1TO1 - chains E and I; structure by X-ray diffraction, 1.68 A resolution.

Chain E:
Name: Subtilisin BPN'
From: Bacillus amyloliquefaciens
Notes: EC 3.4.21.62; engineered mutation(s): C-terminal 6-His tag
Reference sequence: P00782 (SUBT_BACAM); residues 1-275 here correspond to UniProt positions 108-382 (UniProt number = residue number + 107)
Amino-acid sequence (281 residues; numbered 1 to 281; the number before each row is that of its first residue):
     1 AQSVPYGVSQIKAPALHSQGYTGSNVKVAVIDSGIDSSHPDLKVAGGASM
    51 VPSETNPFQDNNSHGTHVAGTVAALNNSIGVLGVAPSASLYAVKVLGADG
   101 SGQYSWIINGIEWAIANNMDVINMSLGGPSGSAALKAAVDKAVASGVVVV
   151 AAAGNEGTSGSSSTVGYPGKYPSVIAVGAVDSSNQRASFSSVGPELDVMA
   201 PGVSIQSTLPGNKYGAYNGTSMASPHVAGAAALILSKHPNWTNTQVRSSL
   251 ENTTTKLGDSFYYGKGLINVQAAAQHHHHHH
Differences from the reference sequence: expression tag (276-281)
Metal / ion sites: Ca2+: Gln2, Asp41, Leu75, Asn77, Ile79, Val81; Na+: Gly169, Tyr171, Val174

Chain I:
Name: chymotrypsin inhibitor 2
From: Hordeum vulgare subsp. vulgare
Reference sequence: Q40059 (Q40059_HORVU); residues 21-83 here correspond to UniProt positions 22-84 (UniProt number = residue number + 1)
Amino-acid sequence (64 residues; numbered 20 to 83; the number before each row is that of its first residue):
    20 MKTEWPELVGKSVEEAKKVILQDKPAAQIIVLPVGTIVTMEARIDRVRLF
    70 VDRLDNIAQVPRVG
Differences from the reference sequence: initiating methionine (20); engineered mutation Ala61 (Tyr62 in Q40059)

Interface between chain E and chain I:
Contacting residue pairs (43):
  His64(E) - Thr58(I)
  His64(E) - Met59(I)
  His64(E) - Glu60(I)
  Leu96(E) - Ile56(I)
  Leu96(E) - Thr58(I)
  Asp99(E) - Ile49(I)
  Asp99(E) - Leu51(I)
  Gly100(E) - Ile56(I)
  Gly100(E) - Val57(I)
  Gly100(E) - Thr58(I)  hydrogen bond (backbone-backbone)
  Ser101(E) - Leu51(I)
  Ser101(E) - Ile56(I)
  Ser101(E) - Val57(I)
  Gly102(E) - Thr55(I)
  Gly102(E) - Ile56(I)  hydrogen bond (backbone-backbone)
  Gln103(E) - Thr55(I)
  Tyr104(E) - Gly54(I)
  Tyr104(E) - Thr55(I)
  Tyr104(E) - Ile56(I)  hydrophobic
  Ile107(E) - Ile56(I)  hydrophobic
  Ser125(E) - Thr58(I)
  Ser125(E) - Met59(I)  hydrogen bond (backbone-backbone)
  Leu126(E) - Ile56(I)  hydrophobic
  Leu126(E) - Val57(I)
  Leu126(E) - Met59(I)
  Gly127(E) - Ile56(I)
  Gly127(E) - Val57(I)  hydrogen bond (backbone-backbone)
  Gly127(E) - Met59(I)
  Pro129(E) - Gln78(I)
  Ala152(E) - Met59(I)  hydrophobic
  Gly154(E) - Met59(I)
  Asn155(E) - Met59(I)  hydrogen bond (side chain-backbone)
  Asn155(E) - Glu60(I)  hydrogen bond (side chain-backbone)
  Asn155(E) - Ala61(I)
  Glu156(E) - Arg81(I)  salt bridge
  Phe189(E) - Ala61(I)  hydrophobic
  Tyr217(E) - Arg62(I)  hydrogen bond
  Asn218(E) - Glu60(I)
  Asn218(E) - Ala61(I)  hydrogen bond (backbone-backbone)
  Gly219(E) - Met59(I)
  Thr220(E) - Met59(I)  hydrogen bond (backbone-backbone)
  Ser221(E) - Met59(I)  hydrogen bond (side chain-backbone)
  Ser221(E) - Glu60(I)  hydrogen bond (side chain-backbone)
Interface residues without a listed pair, chain E (28 interface residues in all): Asp32, Ser63, Gly128, Leu135, Met222
Interface residues without a listed pair, chain I (14 interface residues in all): Arg67

Overview:
The interface between chain E and chain I involves 28 residues on one side and 14 on the other; the contacts
include 11 hydrogen bonds and 1 salt bridge. Polar pairs include Glu156(E)-Arg81(I), Asn155(E)-Met59(I) and
Asn155(E)-Glu60(I).
Here chain E is Subtilisin BPN' (Bacillus amyloliquefaciens) and chain I is chymotrypsin inhibitor 2 (Hordeum
vulgare subsp. vulgare). Entry 1TO1 (crystal structure of the complex of subtilisin BPN' with chymotrypsin
inhibitor 2 Y61A mutant) was determined by X-ray diffraction together with 1TM3, 1TM4, 1TM5, 1TM7, 1TMG and
1TO2 from the same study.
